8AWG - chains A and B; structure by X-ray diffraction, 1.80 A resolution.

Chain A:
Protein: 14-3-3 protein sigma
Organism: Homo sapiens
UniProtKB: P31947 (1433S_HUMAN); residues 1-231 here = UniProt positions 1-231
Sequence (236 residues; row label = number of the first residue in the row; numbers below 1 keep their minus sign (Gly-4 is residue -4)):
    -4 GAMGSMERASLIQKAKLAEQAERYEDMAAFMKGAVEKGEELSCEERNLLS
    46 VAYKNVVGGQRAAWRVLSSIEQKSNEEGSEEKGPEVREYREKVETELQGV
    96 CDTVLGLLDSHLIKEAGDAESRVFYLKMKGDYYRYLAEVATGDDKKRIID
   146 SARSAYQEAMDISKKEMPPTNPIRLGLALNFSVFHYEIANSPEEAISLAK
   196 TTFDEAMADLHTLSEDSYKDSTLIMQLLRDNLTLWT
Differences from the reference sequence: expression tag (-4 to 0)
Covalently attached groups: compound O4I linked to Cys38
Bound ions: Mg2+ site 1 near Glu2 (its only coordinating residue here); Mg2+ site 2 near Ser37 (its only coordinating residue here); Mg2+ site 3 near Glu89 (its only coordinating residue here)
Ligand contacts: O4I (2-chloranyl-N-[[1-[2-(4-chloranylphenoxy)-2-methyl-propanoyl]piperidin-4-yl]methyl]ethanamide): Arg41, Asn42, Phe119, Lys122, Pro167, Ile168, Gly171, Asp215, Leu218, Ile219
UniProt features mapped onto this chain:
  - site (Interaction with phosphoserine on interacting protein): Arg56, Arg129
  - modified residue (Phosphoserine): Ser5, Ser74
Reported in the primary citation:
  - binding site for O4I: Cys38, Lys122

Chain B:
Protein: Estrogen receptor
UniProtKB: P03372 (ESR1_HUMAN); numbering as in UniProt (aligned over 591-595)
Sequence (5 residues; numbered 591 to 595; the number before each row is that of its first residue):
   591 FPATV
Modified / non-standard residues: Thr594 (phosphothreonine; TPO)
Reported in the primary citation:
  - binding site for O4I: Val595
  - post-translational modification sites: Thr594 (citing earlier work)

Interface between chain A and chain B:
Contacting residue pairs (21):
  Lys49(A) - Thr594(B)
  Lys49(A) - Val595(B)
  Arg56(A) - Thr594(B)
  Arg60(A) - Phe591(B)
  Lys122(A) - Val595(B)  hydrogen bond (side chain-backbone)
  Arg129(A) - Thr594(B)
  Tyr130(A) - Thr594(B)
  Gly171(A) - Val595(B)
  Leu174(A) - Ala593(B)
  Leu174(A) - Thr594(B)
  Leu174(A) - Val595(B)  hydrophobic
  Asn175(A) - Thr594(B)
  Asn175(A) - Val595(B)  hydrogen bond (side chain-backbone)
  Val178(A) - Pro592(B)  hydrophobic
  Val178(A) - Ala593(B)
  Val178(A) - Thr594(B)
  Glu182(A) - Pro592(B)
  Leu222(A) - Val595(B)  hydrophobic
  Asn226(A) - Pro592(B)
  Asn226(A) - Ala593(B)  hydrogen bond (side chain-backbone)
  Trp230(A) - Pro592(B)  hydrophobic
Interface residues without a listed pair, chain A (16 interface residues in all): Asp126, Leu229

Summary:
Chain A and chain B form an interface of 16 and 5 residues respectively, with 3 hydrogen bonds. Polar pairs
include Lys122(A)-Val595(B), Asn175(A)-Val595(B) and Asn226(A)-Ala593(B). Compound O4I is covalently linked to
Cys38(A). From the paper: a binding site for O4I at Cys38(A), Lys122(A) and Val595(B); a modification site at
Thr594(B).
Here chain A is 14-3-3 protein sigma (Homo sapiens) and chain B is Estrogen receptor. Entry 8AWG (small
molecule stabilizer for ERalpha and 14-3-3 (1074202)) was determined by X-ray diffraction, deposited together
with 8AI0, 8ALR, 8ALT, 8ALV, 8ALW, 8AM7 and 32 further entries.
